Entry 4AYF (X-ray diffraction, 2.07 A resolution); this record covers chains A and B.

Chain A:
Molecule: Chaperone protein CAF1M
From: Yersinia pestis
UniProt: P26926 (CAF1M_YERPE); residues 1-235 here correspond to UniProt positions 24-258 (UniProt number = residue number + 23)
Chain sequence (235 residues; row label = number of the first residue in the row):
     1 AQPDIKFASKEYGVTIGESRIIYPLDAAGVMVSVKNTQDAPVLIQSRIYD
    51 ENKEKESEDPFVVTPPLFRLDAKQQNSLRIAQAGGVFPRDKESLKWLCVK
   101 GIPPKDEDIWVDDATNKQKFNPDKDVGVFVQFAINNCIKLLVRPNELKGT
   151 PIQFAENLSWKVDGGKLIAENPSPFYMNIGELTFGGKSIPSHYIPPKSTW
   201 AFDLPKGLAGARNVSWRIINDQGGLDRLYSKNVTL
Disordered / not traced: 1-8, 52-59, 83-86, 105-125, 165, 187, 206-209, 234-235
Sequence notes: engineered mutation Ala40 (Tyr63 in P26926)
Disulfides: Cys98-Cys137

Chain B:
Molecule: F1 capsule antigen
From: Yersinia pestis
UniProt: P26948 (CAF1_YERPE); residues 1-149 here correspond to UniProt positions 22-170 (UniProt number = residue number + 21)
Chain sequence (149 residues; each row starts with the number of its first residue):
     1 ADLTASTTATATLVEPARITLTYKEGAPITIMDNGNIDTELLVGTLTLGG
    51 YKTGTTSTSVNFTDAAGDPMYLTFTSQDGNNHQFTTKVIGKDSRDFDISP
   101 KVNGENLVGDDVVLATGSQDFFVRSIGSKGGKLAAGKYTDAVTVTVSNQ
Disordered / not traced: 1-13, 32-36, 53-54, 92-95, 109-110, 132

Chain A / chain B interface:
Contacting residue pairs (78; chain A residue first):
  Ser9(A) - Thr22(B)
  Ser9(A) - Tyr23(B)
  Lys10(A) - Leu21(B)
  Lys10(A) - Thr22(B)
  Lys10(A) - Tyr23(B)  hydrogen bond (backbone-backbone)
  Glu11(A) - Leu21(B)
  Glu11(A) - Thr22(B)
  Tyr12(A) - Thr20(B)
  Tyr12(A) - Leu21(B)  hydrogen bond (backbone-backbone)
  Gly13(A) - Ile19(B)
  Val14(A) - Ala17(B)
  Val14(A) - Ile19(B)  hydrogen bond (backbone-backbone)
  Thr15(A) - Ala17(B)
  Thr15(A) - Arg18(B)
  Ile16(A) - Pro16(B)
  Ile16(A) - Ala17(B)  hydrogen bond (backbone-backbone)
  Gly17(A) - Pro16(B)
  Glu18(A) - Glu15(B)
  Glu18(A) - Ala17(B)
  Ser19(A) - Glu15(B)  hydrogen bond (backbone-backbone)
  Ser19(A) - Ala17(B)
  Arg20(A) - Gln149(B)
  Trp96(A) - Ser147(B)
  Trp96(A) - Asn148(B)
  Lys100(A) - Thr143(B)  hydrogen bond
  Val126(A) - Ile29(B)  hydrogen bond (backbone-backbone)
  Val126(A) - Ile31(B)  hydrophobic
  Val126(A) - Gly136(B)
  Val126(A) - Tyr138(B)  hydrophobic
  Gly127(A) - Gly136(B)  hydrogen bond (backbone-backbone)
  Gly127(A) - Lys137(B)
  Gly127(A) - Tyr138(B)  hydrogen bond (backbone-backbone)
  Val128(A) - Ile29(B)  hydrophobic
  Val128(A) - Val43(B)  hydrophobic
  Val128(A) - Phe74(B)  hydrophobic
  Val128(A) - Tyr138(B)
  Phe129(A) - Tyr138(B)  hydrogen bond (backbone-backbone)
  Phe129(A) - Thr139(B)
  Phe129(A) - Asp140(B)  hydrogen bond (backbone-backbone)
  Val130(A) - Tyr23(B)
  Val130(A) - Asp140(B)
  Val130(A) - Val142(B)  hydrophobic
  Gln131(A) - Asp140(B)  hydrogen bond (backbone-backbone)
  Gln131(A) - Ala141(B)
  Gln131(A) - Val142(B)  hydrogen bond (backbone-backbone)
  Phe132(A) - Leu21(B)  hydrophobic
  Phe132(A) - Tyr23(B)  hydrophobic
  Phe132(A) - Leu46(B)  hydrophobic
  Phe132(A) - Val142(B)
  Ala133(A) - Val142(B)  hydrogen bond (backbone-backbone)
  Ala133(A) - Thr143(B)
  Ala133(A) - Val144(B)  hydrogen bond (backbone-backbone)
  Ile134(A) - Ile19(B)  hydrophobic
  Ile134(A) - Thr20(B)
  Ile134(A) - Leu21(B)
  Ile134(A) - Val144(B)
  Asn135(A) - Thr143(B)
  Asn135(A) - Val144(B)  hydrogen bond (backbone-backbone)
  Asn135(A) - Thr145(B)  hydrogen bond
  Asn135(A) - Val146(B)  hydrogen bond (backbone-backbone)
  Asn136(A) - Ala17(B)  hydrogen bond (side chain-backbone)
  Asn136(A) - Ile19(B)
  Asn136(A) - Asn148(B)  hydrogen bond
  Cys137(A) - Thr145(B)
  Cys137(A) - Val146(B)  hydrogen bond (backbone-backbone)
  Cys137(A) - Ser147(B)
  Cys137(A) - Asn148(B)  hydrogen bond (backbone-backbone)
  Ile138(A) - Ala17(B)  hydrophobic
  Ile138(A) - Asn148(B)
  Lys139(A) - Asn148(B)
  Lys139(A) - Gln149(B)
  Pro190(A) - Thr56(B)
  Pro190(A) - Asp111(B)
  Pro190(A) - Val112(B)
  Ser191(A) - Thr56(B)
  Ile219(A) - Gln149(B)
  Gln222(A) - Val14(B)
  Gln222(A) - Glu15(B)  hydrogen bond (backbone-backbone)
Other interface residues (no listed pair), chain A (36 interface residues in all): Ile179, Ser188, Ile189, Gly223
Other interface residues (no listed pair), chain B (37 interface residues in all): Lys24, Phe84, Val113, Ala134, Ala135

In short:
The interface between chain A and chain B involves 36 residues on one side and 37 on the other, with 23
hydrogen bonds. Polar pairs include Lys100(A)-Thr143(B), Asn135(A)-Thr145(B) and Asn136(A)-Ala17(B).
Chain A is Chaperone protein CAF1M and chain B is F1 capsule antigen, both from Yersinia pestis; the
structure, Crystal structure of the complex of the Caf1M:Caf1 chaperone:subunit preassembly complex carrying
the Tyr40Ala mutation in ..., was determined by X-ray diffraction, deposited together with 4AY0, 4AZ8 and
4B0E.
